Entry 7LX5 (electron microscopy, 3.44 A resolution); this record covers chains B and C of the 3 polymer chains in the assembly.

[Chain B]
Protein: Spike glycoprotein
Source organism: Severe acute respiratory syndrome coronavirus 2
UniProt: P0DTC2 (SPIKE_SARS2); numbering as in UniProt (aligned over 1-1208)
Amino-acid sequence (1380 residues; numbered -91 to 1288; the number before each row is that of its first residue; numbers below 1 keep their minus sign (Met-91 is residue -91)):
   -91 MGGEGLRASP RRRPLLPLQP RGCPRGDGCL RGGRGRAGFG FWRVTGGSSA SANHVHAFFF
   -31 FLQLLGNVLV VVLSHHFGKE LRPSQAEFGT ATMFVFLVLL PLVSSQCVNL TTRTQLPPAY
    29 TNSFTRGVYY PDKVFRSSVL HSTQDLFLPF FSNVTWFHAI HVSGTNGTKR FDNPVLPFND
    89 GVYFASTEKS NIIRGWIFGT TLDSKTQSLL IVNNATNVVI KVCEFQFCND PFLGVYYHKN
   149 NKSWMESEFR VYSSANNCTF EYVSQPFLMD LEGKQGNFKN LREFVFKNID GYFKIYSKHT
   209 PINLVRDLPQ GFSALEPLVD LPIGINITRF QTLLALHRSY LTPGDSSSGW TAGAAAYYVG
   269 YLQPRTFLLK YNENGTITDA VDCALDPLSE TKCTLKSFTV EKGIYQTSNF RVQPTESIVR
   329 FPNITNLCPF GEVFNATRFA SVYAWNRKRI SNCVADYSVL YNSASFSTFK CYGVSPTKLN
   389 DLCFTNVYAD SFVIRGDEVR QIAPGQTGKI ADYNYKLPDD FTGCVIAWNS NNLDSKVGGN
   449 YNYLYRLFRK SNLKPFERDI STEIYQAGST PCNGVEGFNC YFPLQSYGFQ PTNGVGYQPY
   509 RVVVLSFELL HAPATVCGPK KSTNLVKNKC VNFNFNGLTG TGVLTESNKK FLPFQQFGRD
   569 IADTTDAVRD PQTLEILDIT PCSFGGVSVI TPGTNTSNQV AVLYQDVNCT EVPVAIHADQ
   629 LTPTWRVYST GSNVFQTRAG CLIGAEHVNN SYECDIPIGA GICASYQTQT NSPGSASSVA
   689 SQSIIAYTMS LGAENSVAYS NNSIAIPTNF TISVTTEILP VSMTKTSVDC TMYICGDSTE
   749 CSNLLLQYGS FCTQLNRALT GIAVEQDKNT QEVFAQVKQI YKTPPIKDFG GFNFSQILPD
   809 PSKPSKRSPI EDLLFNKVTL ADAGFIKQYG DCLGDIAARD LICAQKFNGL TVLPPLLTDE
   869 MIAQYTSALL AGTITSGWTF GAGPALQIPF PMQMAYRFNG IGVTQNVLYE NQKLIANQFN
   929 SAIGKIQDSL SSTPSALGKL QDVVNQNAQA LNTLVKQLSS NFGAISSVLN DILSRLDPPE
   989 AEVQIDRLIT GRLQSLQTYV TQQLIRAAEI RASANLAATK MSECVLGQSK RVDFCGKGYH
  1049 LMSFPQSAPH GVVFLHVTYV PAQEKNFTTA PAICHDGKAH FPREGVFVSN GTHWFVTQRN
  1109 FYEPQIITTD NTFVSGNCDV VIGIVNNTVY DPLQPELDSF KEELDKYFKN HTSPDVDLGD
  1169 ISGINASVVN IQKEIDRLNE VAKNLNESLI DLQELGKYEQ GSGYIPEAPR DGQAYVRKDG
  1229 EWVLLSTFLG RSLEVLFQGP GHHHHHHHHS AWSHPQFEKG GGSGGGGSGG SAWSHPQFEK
Disordered / not traced: -91 to 332, 529-1288
Construct notes: initiating methionine (-91); expression tag (-90 to 0, 1209-1288); conflict Gly682 (Arg in P0DTC2), Ser683 (Arg in P0DTC2), Ser685 (Arg in P0DTC2), Pro817 (Phe in P0DTC2), Pro892 (Ala in P0DTC2), Pro899 (Ala in P0DTC2), Pro942 (Ala in P0DTC2), Pro986 (Lys in P0DTC2), Pro987 (Val in P0DTC2)
Cystine bridges: Cys336-Cys361, Cys379-Cys432, Cys391-Cys525, Cys480-Cys488
Swiss-Prot annotation at these positions:
  - region: Asn280 to Cys301 (Putative superantigen), Arg403 to Asp405 (Integrin-binding motif), Asn448 to Phe456 (Immunodominant HLA epitope recognized by the CD8+), Pro681, Ala684 (Putative superantigen), Ser816 to Tyr837 (Fusion peptide 1), Lys835 to Phe855 (Fusion peptide 2), Asp1163 to Glu1202 (Heptad repeat 2)
  - site: Arg815, Ser816 (Cleavage)
  - glycosylation: Asn17 (N-linked (GlcNAc...) (complex) asparagine), Asn61 (N-linked (GlcNAc...) (hybrid) asparagine), Asn74 (N-linked (GlcNAc...) (complex) asparagine), Asn122 (N-linked (GlcNAc...) (hybrid) asparagine), Asn149 (N-linked (GlcNAc...) (complex) asparagine), Asn165 (N-linked (GlcNAc...) (complex) asparagine), Asn234 (N-linked (GlcNAc...) (high mannose) asparagine), Asn282 (N-linked (GlcNAc...) (complex) asparagine), Thr323 (O-linked (GalNAc) threonine), Ser325 (O-linked (HexNAc...) serine), Asn331 (N-linked (GlcNAc...) (complex) asparagine), Asn343 (N-linked (GlcNAc...) (complex) asparagine), Asn603 (N-linked (GlcNAc...) (hybrid) asparagine), Asn616 (N-linked (GlcNAc...) (complex) asparagine), Asn657 (N-linked (GlcNAc...) (complex) asparagine), Thr676 (O-linked (GlcNAc...) threonine), Thr678 (O-linked (GlcNAc...) threonine), Asn709 (N-linked (GlcNAc...) (high mannose) asparagine), Asn717 (N-linked (GlcNAc...) (hybrid) asparagine), Asn801 (N-linked (GlcNAc...) (hybrid) asparagine) and 6 more in UniProt
  - natural variant: Leu5 (L5F: In strain: Iota/B.1.526), Ser13 (S13I: In strain: Epsilon/B.1.427/B.1.429), Leu18 (L18F: In strain: Beta/B.1.351, Gamma/P.1 and 1 more), Thr19 (T19I: In strain: Omicron/BQ.1.1, Omicron/XBB.1.5 and 1 more; T19R: In strain: Delta/B.1.617.2, Omicron/BA.2 and 4 more), Thr20 (T20N: In strain: Gamma/P.1), Leu24 to Ala27 (sequence variant, change not given here; In strain: Omicron/BA.2, Omicron/BA.2.12.1 and 6 more), Pro26 (P26S: In strain: Gamma/P.1), Gln52 (Q52H: In strain: Omicron/EG.5.1), Ala67 (A67V: In strain: Eta/B.1.525, Omicron/BA.1), His69 to Val70 (deletion: In strain: Alpha/B.1.1.7, Eta/B.1.525 and 5 more), Gly75 (G75V: In strain: Lambda/C.37), Thr76 (T76I: In strain: Lambda/C.37), 82 further natural variant entries in UniProt
  - mutagenesis: His69 to Val70 (Increased incorporation of cleaved spike into virions), Asn121 (N121Q: Partial loss of biliverdin affinity), Arg190 (R190K: Partial loss of biliverdin affinity), Asn234 (N234Q: Increased resistance to neutralizing antibodies), Asn331 (N331Q: Reduced viral infectivity), Asn343 (N343Q: Reduced viral infectivity), Leu452 (L452R: Increased resistance to neutralizing antibodies. Decreases HLA binding to NF9 epitope. Increased binding affinity to human ACE2), Tyr453 (Y453F: Decreased HLA binding to NF9 epitope. Increased binding affinity to human ACE2), Ala475 (A475V: Increased resistance to neutralizing antibodies), Val483 (V483A: Increased resistance to neutralizing antibodies), Glu484 (E484D: Increased replication in human TMEM106B overexpressing cells), Phe490 (F490L: Increased resistance to neutralizing antibodies and human covalescent sera neutralization), 12 further mutagenesis entries in UniProt
Reported in the primary citation:
  - mutagenesis - E484A, E484K, N501Y: unchanged binding to WNb 2 (chain C)
  - mutagenesis - F490S: decreased binding to WNb 2 (chain C)

[Chain C]
Protein: WNb 2
Source organism: Vicugna pacos
Amino-acid sequence (130 residues; each row starts with the number of its first residue):
     1 QVQLQESGGG LVQPGGSLRL SCAVSGFTLD YYAIGWFRQA PGKEREGVSC ISSSGGNTKY
    61 ADSVKGRFTA SRDNAKNTFY LQMNSLKPED TAVYYCAAIA ATYYSGSYYF QCPHDGMDYW
   121 GKGTQVTVSS
Disordered / not traced: 1
Cystine bridges: Cys22-Cys96, Cys50-Cys112
Reported in the primary citation:
  - conformationally variable residues (side-chain flip): Val2, Phe27

[How chain B and chain C interact]
Residue-residue contacts (38; chain B residue first):
  Tyr351(B) - Tyr104(C)
  Arg403(B) - Asp118(C)  salt bridge
  Lys417(B) - Asp115(C)  salt bridge
  Gly446(B) - Thr28(C)
  Gly446(B) - Leu29(C)
  Gly446(B) - Asp30(C)  hydrogen bond (backbone-backbone)
  Gly447(B) - Leu29(C)
  Tyr449(B) - Leu29(C)
  Tyr449(B) - Asp30(C)  hydrogen bond (side chain-backbone)
  Tyr449(B) - Tyr31(C)  hydrogen bond (side chain-backbone)
  Tyr449(B) - Ala101(C)
  Tyr449(B) - Tyr103(C)  hydrophobic
  Leu452(B) - Tyr103(C)
  Leu452(B) - Tyr104(C)  hydrophobic
  Leu455(B) - Pro113(C)  hydrophobic
  Phe456(B) - Pro113(C)  hydrophobic
  Thr478(B) - Asp62(C)
  Glu484(B) - Tyr109(C)
  Gly485(B) - Lys59(C)  hydrogen bond (backbone-side chain)
  Phe486(B) - Gly47(C)
  Phe486(B) - Val48(C)
  Phe486(B) - Ser49(C)
  Phe486(B) - Lys59(C)
  Phe486(B) - Tyr60(C)
  Phe486(B) - Ala61(C)  hydrophobic
  Tyr489(B) - Gln111(C)
  Tyr489(B) - Cys112(C)
  Tyr489(B) - Pro113(C)  hydrophobic
  Phe490(B) - Gln111(C)  hydrogen bond (backbone-side chain)
  Leu492(B) - Thr102(C)  hydrogen bond (backbone-side chain)
  Leu492(B) - Gln111(C)
  Gln493(B) - Ile99(C)
  Gln493(B) - Ala100(C)  hydrogen bond (side chain-backbone)
  Gln493(B) - Thr102(C)  hydrogen bond
  Ser494(B) - Ala101(C)
  Ser494(B) - Thr102(C)  hydrogen bond (backbone-side chain)
  Gln498(B) - Thr28(C)  hydrogen bond
  Gln498(B) - Leu29(C)
Also at the interface, not in a pair above, chain B (23 interface residues in all): Asn450, Asn487, Gly496, Asn501
Also at the interface, not in a pair above, chain C (26 interface residues in all): Cys50, Gly116, Tyr119
From the paper, about this interface:
  - residue pairs: Arg403(B)-Asp118(C) (salt bridge), Lys417(B)-Asp115(C) (salt bridge), Phe486(B)-Ala61(C), Gln493(B)-Ala100(C) (hydrogen bond), Asn501(B)-Tyr119(C), Gly47(C)-Phe486(B) (backbone contact), Lys59(C)-Phe486(B), Thr102(C)-Gln493(B)
  - interface residues, chain B: Phe486(B)
  - interface residues, chain C: Val24(C), Ala97(C), Pro113(C)

[Overview]
Chain B and chain C form an interface of 23 and 26 residues respectively; the contacts include 10 hydrogen
bonds and 2 salt bridges. Among the polar pairs are Arg403(B)-Asp118(C), Lys417(B)-Asp115(C) and
Tyr449(B)-Asp30(C). The authors report salt bridges between Arg403(B) and Asp118(C) and Lys417(B) and
Asp115(C); contacts between Phe486(B) and Ala61(C), Asn501(B) and Tyr119(C) and Lys59(C) and Phe486(B) among
others; a hydrogen bond between Gln493(B) and Ala100(C). From the paper: F490S of chain B reduces binding to
WNb 2 (chain C); interface residues Phe486(B) and Val24(C) among others; 4 substitutions were tested in all.
Chain B is Spike glycoprotein (Severe acute respiratory syndrome coronavirus 2) and chain C is WNb 2 (Vicugna
pacos); the structure, The SARS-CoV-2 spike protein receptor binding domain bound to neutralizing nanobodies
WNb 2 and WNb 10, was determined by electron microscopy.
